9B6Q - chains D and E of the 8 polymer chains in the assembly; structure by electron microscopy, 2.77 A resolution.

[Chain D (and E)]
Molecule: Capsid protein VP1
Source organism: Adeno-associated virus
Notes: chain E of this document is another copy of the same molecule, construct and numbering; everything in this record applies to it too
UniProtKB: Q6JC22 (Q6JC22_9VIRU); numbering as in UniProt (aligned over 203-736)
Amino-acid sequence (534 residues; numbered 203 to 736; the number before each row is that of its first residue):
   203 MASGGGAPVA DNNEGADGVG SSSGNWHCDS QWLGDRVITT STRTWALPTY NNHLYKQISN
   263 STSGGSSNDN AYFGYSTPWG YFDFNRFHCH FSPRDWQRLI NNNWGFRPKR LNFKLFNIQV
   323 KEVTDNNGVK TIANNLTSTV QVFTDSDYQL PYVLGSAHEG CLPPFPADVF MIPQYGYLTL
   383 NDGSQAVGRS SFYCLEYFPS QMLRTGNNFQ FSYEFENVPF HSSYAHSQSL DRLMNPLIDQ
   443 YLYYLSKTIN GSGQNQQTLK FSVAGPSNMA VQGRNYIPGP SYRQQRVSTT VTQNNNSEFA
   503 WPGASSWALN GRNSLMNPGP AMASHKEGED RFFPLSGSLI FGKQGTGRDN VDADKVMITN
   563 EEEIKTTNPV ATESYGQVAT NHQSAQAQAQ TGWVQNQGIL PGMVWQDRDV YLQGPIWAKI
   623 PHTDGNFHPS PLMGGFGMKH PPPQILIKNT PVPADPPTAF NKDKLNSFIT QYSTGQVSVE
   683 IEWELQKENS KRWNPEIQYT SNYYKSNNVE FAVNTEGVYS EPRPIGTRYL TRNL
Disordered / not traced: 203-238, 296-306, 326-333, 436-471, 689-736 (chain E: 203-419, 543-559, 613-736)
From the paper describing this entry:
  - mutagenesis - Q588R: abolished binding to Fab1-1

[Interface between chain D and chain E]
Residue-residue contacts (80; chain D residue first):
  Ser431(D) with Arg514(E), hydrogen bond
  Leu432(D) with Leu511(E)
  Asp433(D) with Trp509(E); Leu511(E); Arg514(E), salt bridge; Ser516(E)
  Arg434(D) with Arg514(E)
  Ala472(D) with Ser516(E); Leu517(E), hydrogen bond (backbone-backbone)
  Val473(D) with Trp503(E), hydrophobic; Leu517(E), hydrophobic; Asn519(E), hydrogen bond (backbone-side chain)
  Gln474(D) with Asn519(E)
  Gly475(D) with Asn519(E)
  Arg476(D) with Trp509(E); Ser516(E); Asn519(E), hydrogen bond (backbone-backbone); Pro520(E)
  Ile479(D) with Trp509(E); Met518(E), hydrophobic
  Pro480(D) with Trp509(E), hydrophobic
  Lys528(D) with Asn512(E); Gly513(E)
  Glu529(D) with Asn512(E), hydrogen bond (backbone-side chain)
  Lys567(D) with Leu511(E); Asn512(E)
  Thr568(D) with Leu511(E)
  Asn570(D) with Leu511(E)
  Tyr577(D) with Trp509(E); Ala510(E), hydrogen bond (backbone-backbone)
  Gly578(D) with Tyr484(E); Ser508(E); Trp509(E)
  Gln579(D) with Tyr484(E), hydrogen bond (backbone-side chain); Ala506(E); Ser507(E); Ser508(E), hydrogen bond (backbone-backbone)
  Val580(D) with Tyr484(E), hydrophobic; Ser507(E); Gln597(E)
  Ala581(D) with Arg485(E); Gln486(E); Gln487(E); Ser507(E), hydrogen bond (backbone-side chain); Gln597(E)
  Thr582(D) with Arg485(E); Gln597(E)
  Asn583(D) with Arg485(E), hydrogen bond (backbone-side chain); Gln487(E), hydrogen bond
  His584(D) with Gln487(E); Arg488(E), hydrogen bond; Thr574(E), hydrogen bond (side chain-backbone); Glu575(E), salt bridge
  Gln585(D) with Gln487(E), hydrogen bond (backbone-side chain); Arg488(E), hydrogen bond (side chain-backbone); Asn496(E), hydrogen bond; Phe501(E)
  Ser586(D) with Gln495(E); Asn496(E); Asn497(E), hydrogen bond (backbone-side chain)
  Ala587(D) with Thr494(E); Gln495(E), hydrogen bond (backbone-backbone); Asn496(E); Asn497(E)
  Ala589(D) with Asn497(E), hydrogen bond (backbone-side chain)
  Gln590(D) with Asn497(E)
  Ala591(D) with Gln487(E); Phe501(E), hydrophobic
  Thr593(D) with Pro504(E); Gly505(E)
  Val596(D) with Asn598(E)
  Gln599(D) with Tyr484(E); Asn598(E); Gly600(E)
  Ile601(D) with Gly600(E); Ile601(E), hydrogen bond (backbone-backbone)
  Leu602(D) with Pro482(E), hydrophobic; Gln599(E)
  Pro603(D) with Pro482(E); Trp607(E)
Other interface residues (no listed pair), chain D (44 interface residues in all): Thr569, Pro571, Val572, Ser576, Gln588, Gln592, Asn598, Gly600
Other interface residues (no listed pair), chain E (40 interface residues in all): Val489, Ser499, Asn515, Pro522

[Overview]
44 residues of chain D face 40 of chain E across their interface; the contacts include 20 hydrogen bonds and 2
salt bridges. Polar pairs include Asp433(D)-Arg514(E), His584(D)-Glu575(E) and Ser431(D)-Arg514(E). The paper
reports that Q588R of chain D abolishes binding to Fab1-1.
Chain D and chain E are both Capsid protein VP1 (Adeno-associated virus); the structure, Fab1-4 in complex
with the capsid of Adeno-associated virus type 9, was determined by electron microscopy (same publication as
9B6N, 9B6O, 9B6R, 9B6S, 9B6T, 9B7K and 9 further entries).
